PDB entry 6X8K | X-ray diffraction, 2.17 A resolution | chains A and E of the 3 polymer chains in the assembly

# Chain A
Protein: Caspase-3
From: Homo sapiens
Notes: EC 3.4.22.56; fragment: p17
UniProtKB: P42574 (CASP3_HUMAN); residues 1-175 here = UniProt positions 1-175
Chain sequence (175 residues; row label = number of the first residue in the row):
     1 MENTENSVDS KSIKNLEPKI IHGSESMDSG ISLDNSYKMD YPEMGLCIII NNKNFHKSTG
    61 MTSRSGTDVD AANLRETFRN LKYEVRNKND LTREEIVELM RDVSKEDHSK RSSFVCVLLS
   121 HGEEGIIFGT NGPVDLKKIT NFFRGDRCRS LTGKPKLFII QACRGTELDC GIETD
Disordered / not traced: 1-34, 175
Swiss-Prot annotation at these positions:
  - active site: His-121, Cys-163
  - modified residue: Met-1 (N-acetylmethionine), Lys-11 (N6-acetyllysine), Ser-26 (Phosphoserine), Cys-163 (S-nitrosocysteine)

# Chain E
Protein: ketomethylene inhibitor
Chain sequence (8 residues; numbered 401 to 408; the number before each row is that of its first residue):
   401 XDEVXAAA
Modified residues: ACE (acetyl group) at position 401; Y2Y ((3S,4R)-3-amino-4-hydroxyheptanedioic acid) at position 405

# How chain A and chain E interact
Contacting residue pairs (13):
  Met-61(A) / Y2Y_405(E)
  Met-61(A) / Ala-406(E)  hydrophobic
  Ser-63(A) / Glu-403(E)
  Arg-64(A) / Y2Y_405(E)
  Ser-65(A) / Glu-403(E)
  Ser-120(A) / Y2Y_405(E)
  His-121(A) / Val-404(E)
  His-121(A) / Y2Y_405(E)  hydrogen bond (side chain-backbone)
  Gly-122(A) / Y2Y_405(E)
  Gln-161(A) / Y2Y_405(E)
  Cys-163(A) / Y2Y_405(E)  covalent bond
  Thr-166(A) / Ala-406(E)
  Thr-166(A) / Ala-408(E)
Also at the interface, not in a pair above, chain A (11 interface residues in all): Ala-162

# Overview
The interface between chain A and chain E involves 11 residues on one side and 5 on the other; the contacts
include 1 covalent bond and 1 hydrogen bond. Its one hydrogen-bonded contact is His-121(A)/Y2Y_405(E). UniProt
lists active-site residues His-121(A) and Cys-163(A) on chain A.
Chain A is Caspase-3 (Homo sapiens) and chain E is ketomethylene inhibitor; the structure, Caspase-3 in
complex with elongated ketomethylene inhibitor, was determined by X-ray diffraction.
